PDB entry 7KQG | X-ray diffraction, 2.60 A resolution | chains B and C of the 3 polymer chains in the assembly

# Chain B
Name: 1272 Fab heavy chain
Source organism: Homo sapiens
Notes: antibody fragment or engineered binder
Amino-acid sequence (240 residues; each row starts with the number of its first residue; a row labelled like 83A-83C holds insertion residues (83A, then the next letters in order); numbers below 1 keep their minus sign (Ala-1 is residue -1)):
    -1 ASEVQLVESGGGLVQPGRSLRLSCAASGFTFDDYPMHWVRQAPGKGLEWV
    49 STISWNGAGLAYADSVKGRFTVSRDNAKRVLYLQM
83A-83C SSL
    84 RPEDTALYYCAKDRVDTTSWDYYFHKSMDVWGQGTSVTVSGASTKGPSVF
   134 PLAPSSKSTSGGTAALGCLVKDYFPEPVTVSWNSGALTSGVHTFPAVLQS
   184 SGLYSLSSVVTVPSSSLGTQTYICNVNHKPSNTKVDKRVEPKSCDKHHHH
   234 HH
Unresolved in the structure: -1 to 1, 138-145, 223-235
Disulfide bonds: Cys22-Cys93, Cys151-Cys207

# Chain C
Name: 1272 Fab light chain
Source organism: Homo sapiens
Notes: antibody fragment or engineered binder
Amino-acid sequence (216 residues; numbered -1 to 213 plus 1 insertion-coded residue; the number before each row is that of its first residue; numbers below 1 keep their minus sign (Ala-1 is residue -1)):
    -1 ASDIQMTQSPSSLSASVGDRVTITCQASQ
   27A G
    28 IGNYLSWYQQKPGKAPKLLIYDASNLETGVPSRFSGSGSGTHFTFIIIRL
    78 QPEDIATYYCQQYDNLPLTFGGGTKVEITRTVAAPSVFIFPPSDEQLKSG
   128 TASVVCLLNNFYPREAKVQWKVDNALQSGNSQESVTEQDSKDSTYSLSST
   178 LTLSKADYEKHKVYACEVTHQGLSSPVTKSFNRGEC
Unresolved in the structure: -1 to 0, 213
Disulfide bonds: Cys23-Cys87, Cys133-Cys193

# Chain B / chain C interface
Residue-residue contacts - 67 pairs, chain B then chain C:
  Gln39(B) with Gln37(C), hydrogen bond; Tyr86(C)
  Lys43(B) with Tyr86(C)
  Gly44(B) with Tyr86(C)
  Leu45(B) with Pro43(C), hydrophobic; Tyr86(C); Phe97(C)
  Trp47(B) with Pro94(C), hydrophobic; Leu95(C)
  Thr50(B) with Leu95(C)
  Ala59(B) with Leu93(C), hydrophobic
  Tyr92(B) with Gln37(C), hydrogen bond; Lys41(C); Ala42(C), hydrophobic; Pro43(C)
  Arg97(B) with Tyr48(C), hydrogen bond; Glu54(C), salt bridge
  Tyr106(B) with Asp91(C)
  His108(B) with Tyr90(C), hydrogen bond (side chain-backbone); Leu93(C); Leu95(C)
  Lys109(B) with Tyr31(C); Asp49(C), salt bridge; Tyr90(C)
  Ser110(B) with Ser33(C); Tyr35(C); Leu45(C); Tyr48(C); Tyr90(C)
  Met111(B) with Tyr35(C), hydrogen bond (backbone-side chain); Leu45(C)
  Trp114(B) with Tyr35(C); Pro43(C)
  Gly115(B) with Ala42(C)
  Gln116(B) with Ala42(C)
  Phe133(B) with Ser120(C); Glu122(C); Gln123(C)
  Pro134(B) with Ser120(C); Glu122(C)
  Leu135(B) with Phe117(C); Val132(C), hydrophobic
  Ala136(B) with Phe117(C)
  Thr146(B) with Phe115(C)
  Ala148(B) with Phe115(C), hydrophobic; Phe117(C)
  Leu152(B) with Ser130(C)
  Lys154(B) with Gln123(C); Ser130(C)
  His175(B) with Asn136(C); Asn137(C), hydrogen bond
  Phe177(B) with Leu134(C), hydrophobic; Ser161(C); Thr163(C); Ser173(C); Leu174(C); Ser175(C)
  Pro178(B) with Ser161(C), hydrogen bond (backbone-side chain); Val162(C)
  Val180(B) with Gln159(C); Glu160(C); Ser161(C)
  Leu181(B) with Gln159(C)
  Gln182(B) with Gln159(C)
  Val192(B) with Leu134(C), hydrophobic
  Thr194(B) with Asn136(C)
  Lys220(B) with Glu122(C), salt bridge
Other interface residues (no listed pair), chain B (41 interface residues in all): His35, Val37, Asp112, Pro137, Leu149, Ser183, Ser190
Other interface residues (no listed pair), chain C (42 interface residues in all): Gly40, Gln88, Asn92, Ser126, Thr177, Thr179

# In short
41 residues of chain B and 42 residues of chain C are in contact, with 7 hydrogen bonds and 3 salt bridges.
Polar pairs include Arg97(B)-Glu54(C), Lys109(B)-Asp49(C) and Lys220(B)-Glu122(C).
Chain B is 1272 Fab heavy chain and chain C is 1272 Fab light chain, both from Homo sapiens; the structure,
Antibodies that engage the hemagglutinin receptor-binding site of influenza B viruses, was determined by X-ray
diffraction (same publication as 7KQH).
